Entry 6PEW (electron microscopy, 3.20 A resolution); this record covers chains D and C of the 12 polymer chains in the assembly.

Chain D (and C):
Molecule: Glutamine synthetase
Source organism: Plasmodium falciparum (isolate NF54)
Notes: chain C of this document is another copy of the same molecule, construct and numbering; everything in this record applies to it too
UniProtKB: A0A2I0BT46 (A0A2I0BT46_PLAFO); residue numbers follow UniProt; this construct covers 1-543
Sequence (543 residues; row label = number of the first residue in the row):
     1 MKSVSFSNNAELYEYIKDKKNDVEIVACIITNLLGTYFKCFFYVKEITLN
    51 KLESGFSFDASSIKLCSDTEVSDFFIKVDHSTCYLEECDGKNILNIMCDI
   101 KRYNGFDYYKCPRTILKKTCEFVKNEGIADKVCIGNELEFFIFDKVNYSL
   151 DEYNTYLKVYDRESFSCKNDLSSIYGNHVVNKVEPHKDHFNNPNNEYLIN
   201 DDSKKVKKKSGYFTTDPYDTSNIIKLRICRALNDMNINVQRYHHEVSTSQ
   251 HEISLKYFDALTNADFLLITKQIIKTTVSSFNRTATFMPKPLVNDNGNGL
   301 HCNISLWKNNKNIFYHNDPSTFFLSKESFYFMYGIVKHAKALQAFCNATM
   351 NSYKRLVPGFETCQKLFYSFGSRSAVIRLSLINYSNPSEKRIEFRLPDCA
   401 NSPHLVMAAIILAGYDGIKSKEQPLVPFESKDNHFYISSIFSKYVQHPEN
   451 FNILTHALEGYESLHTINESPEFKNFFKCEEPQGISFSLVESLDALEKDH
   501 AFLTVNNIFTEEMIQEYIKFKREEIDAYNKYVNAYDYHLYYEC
Unresolved in the structure: 176-195, 542-543

Chain D / chain C interface:
Contacting residue pairs (6; chain D residue first):
  F165(D) - H538(C)
  S203(D) - Y541(C)
  K207(D) - H538(C)  hydrogen bond (side chain-backbone)
  H538(D) - F165(C)
  H538(D) - K207(C)  hydrogen bond (backbone-side chain)
  Y541(D) - S203(C)
Other interface residues (no listed pair), chain D (6 interface residues in all): L539
Other interface residues (no listed pair), chain C (6 interface residues in all): L539

Summary:
The chain D/chain C interface involves 6 residues from each chain, with 2 hydrogen bonds. Its one
hydrogen-bonded contact is K207(D)-H538(C).
Chain D and chain C are both Glutamine synthetase (Plasmodium falciparum (isolate NF54)); the structure,
CryoEM Plasmodium falciparum glutamine synthetase, was determined by electron microscopy together with 6PEV
from the same study.
